Entry 5APR (X-ray diffraction, 2.10 A resolution); this record covers chains E and I.

Chain E:
Protein: Rhizopuspepsin
Organism: Rhizopus chinensis
Notes: EC 3.4.23.6
UniProtKB: P06026 (CARP_RHICH); residues 1-324 here correspond to UniProt positions 69-392 (UniProt number = residue number + 68)
Amino-acid sequence (325 residues; row label = number of the first residue in the row):
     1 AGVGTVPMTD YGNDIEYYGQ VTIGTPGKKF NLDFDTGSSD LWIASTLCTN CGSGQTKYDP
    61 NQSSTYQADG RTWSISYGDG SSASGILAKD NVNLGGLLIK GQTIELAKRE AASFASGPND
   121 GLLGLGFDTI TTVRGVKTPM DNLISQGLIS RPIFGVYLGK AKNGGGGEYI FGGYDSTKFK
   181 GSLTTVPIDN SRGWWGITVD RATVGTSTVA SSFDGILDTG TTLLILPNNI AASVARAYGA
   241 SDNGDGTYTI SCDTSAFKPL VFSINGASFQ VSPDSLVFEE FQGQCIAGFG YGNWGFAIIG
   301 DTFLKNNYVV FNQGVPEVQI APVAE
Sequence notes: conflict I15 (Val83 in P06026), G54 (Arg122 in P06026), N61 (Lys129 in P06026), S116 (Asn184 in P06026), K162 (Ser230 in P06026), I230 (Val298 in P06026), A256 (Arg324 in P06026), F281 (Tyr349 in P06026), W294 (Phe362 in P06026), G295 (Asp363 in P06026)
Disulfide bonds: C48-C51, C252-C285
Metal / ion sites: Ca2+: G220 (shared with C5(I), STA_6(I) of chain I)
Swiss-Prot annotation at these positions:
  - active site: D35, D218

Chain I:
Protein: Pepstatin-like renin inhibitor
Amino-acid sequence (8 residues; each row starts with the number of its first residue):
     2 HPFCXLFX
Disordered / not traced: 2
Modified / non-standard residues: STA (statine) at position 6; DHL (2-amino-ethanethiol) at position 9
Covalently attached groups: covalent link C5-DHL_9
Metal / ion sites: Ca2+: C5, STA_6 (shared with G220(E) of chain E)

Chain E / chain I interface:
Contacting residue pairs (33; chain E residue first):
  I15(E) - F4(I)  hydrophobic
  E16(E) - F4(I)
  D33(E) - STA_6(I)
  D35(E) - STA_6(I)
  G37(E) - STA_6(I)
  G37(E) - L7(I)  hydrogen bond (backbone-backbone)
  S76(E) - L7(I)
  Y77(E) - C5(I)
  Y77(E) - STA_6(I)
  G78(E) - C5(I)
  G78(E) - STA_6(I)  hydrogen bond (backbone-backbone)
  G78(E) - L7(I)  hydrogen bond (backbone-backbone)
  G78(E) - DHL_9(I)
  D79(E) - F4(I)
  D79(E) - C5(I)  hydrogen bond (side chain-backbone)
  D79(E) - STA_6(I)
  D79(E) - DHL_9(I)
  S81(E) - STA_6(I)
  F114(E) - STA_6(I)
  I130(E) - L7(I)  hydrophobic
  W194(E) - F8(I)  hydrophobic
  I216(E) - F8(I)
  D218(E) - STA_6(I)
  G220(E) - F4(I)
  G220(E) - C5(I)
  G220(E) - STA_6(I)  hydrogen bond (backbone-backbone)
  T221(E) - F4(I)
  T221(E) - C5(I)  hydrogen bond
  T222(E) - P3(I)
  T222(E) - F4(I)  hydrogen bond (side chain-backbone)
  F278(E) - P3(I)  hydrophobic
  W294(E) - DHL_9(I)
  I298(E) - DHL_9(I)
Interface residues without a listed pair, chain E (27 interface residues in all): S38, I75, L122, L223, I225, F296

Summary:
Chain E and chain I form an interface of 27 and 7 residues respectively, with 7 hydrogen bonds. Polar contacts
include D79(E)-C5(I), T221(E)-C5(I) and T222(E)-F4(I). Curated annotation (UniProt) lists active-site residues
D35(E) and D218(E) on chain E.
Here chain E is Rhizopuspepsin (Rhizopus chinensis) and chain I is Pepstatin-like renin inhibitor. Entry 5APR
(Structures of complexes of rhizopuspepsin with pepstatin and other statine-containing inhibitors) was
determined by X-ray diffraction (same publication as 4APR and 6APR).
